2OZ4 - chains L and H of the 3 polymer chains in the assembly; structure by X-ray diffraction, 2.70 A resolution.

== Chain L ==
Protein: Fab fragment light chain
Source organism: Mus musculus
UniProtKB: Q58EU4 (Q58EU4_MOUSE); residues 18-214 here correspond to UniProt positions 42-238 (UniProt number = residue number + 24)
Sequence (214 residues; each row starts with the number of its first residue):
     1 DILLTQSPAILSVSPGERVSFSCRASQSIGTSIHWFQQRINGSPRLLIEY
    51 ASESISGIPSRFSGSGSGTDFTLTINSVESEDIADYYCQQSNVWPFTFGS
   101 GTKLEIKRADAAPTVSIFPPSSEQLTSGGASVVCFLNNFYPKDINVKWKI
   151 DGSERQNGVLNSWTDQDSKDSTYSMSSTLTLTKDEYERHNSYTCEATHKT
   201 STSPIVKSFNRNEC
Disulfide bonds: Cys23-Cys88, Cys134-Cys194
Ion coordination: Zn2+ site 1 near Asp1 (its only coordinating residue here); Zn2+ site 2 near Glu185 (its only coordinating residue here)
From the paper describing this entry:
  - Zn2+ coordination: Asp1, Glu185, His189

== Chain H ==
Protein: Fab fragment, heavy chain
Source organism: Mus musculus
UniProtKB: P01757 (HVM13_MOUSE); aligned to UniProt positions 1-113 over residues 1-113 (the alignment contains insertions or deletions, so no single offset holds)
Sequence (214 residues; row label = number of the first residue in the row):
     1 EVQLQQSGPELVQPGASVKISCKTSGYTFSEFTMHWVKQSHGKSLEWIGG
    51 INTINGGSSYKQSFKDKATLTVDKSSSTAYMELNSLTSEDSAVYYCATKG
   101 FAYWGQGTLVTVSAAKTTPPSVYPLAPGSAAQTNSMVTLGCLVKGYFPEP
   151 VTVTWNSGSLSSGVHTFPAVLQSDLYTLSSSVTVPSSTWPSETVTCNVAH
   201 PASSTKVDKKIVPR
Not modelled in the structure: 128-133
Disulfide bonds: Cys22-Cys96, Cys141-Cys196

== How chain L and chain H interact ==
Pairs across the interface (64; chain L residue first):
  Phe36(L) - Phe101(H)
  Phe36(L) - Trp104(H)
  Gln38(L) - Gln39(H)  hydrogen bond
  Gln38(L) - Tyr95(H)
  Gly42(L) - Tyr95(H)
  Ser43(L) - Tyr95(H)
  Ser43(L) - Trp104(H)
  Ser43(L) - Gly105(H)  hydrogen bond (side chain-backbone)
  Ser43(L) - Gln106(H)
  Pro44(L) - Trp104(H)
  Leu46(L) - Phe101(H)
  Asp85(L) - Lys43(H)
  Tyr87(L) - Gln39(H)
  Tyr87(L) - Lys43(H)  hydrogen bond (side chain-backbone)
  Tyr87(L) - Leu45(H)  hydrophobic
  Gln89(L) - Phe101(H)
  Trp94(L) - Trp47(H)  hydrophobic
  Trp94(L) - Ser59(H)
  Pro95(L) - Trp47(H)  hydrophobic
  Phe96(L) - His35(H)
  Phe96(L) - Trp47(H)
  Phe96(L) - Phe101(H)  hydrophobic
  Phe98(L) - Leu45(H)  hydrophobic
  Ser116(L) - Thr138(H)
  Phe118(L) - Leu125(H)
  Phe118(L) - Ala126(H)
  Phe118(L) - Thr138(H)
  Pro119(L) - Ala126(H)
  Pro119(L) - Arg214(H)
  Pro120(L) - Arg214(H)
  Ser121(L) - Tyr123(H)
  Ser121(L) - Pro124(H)
  Glu123(L) - Tyr123(H)
  Glu123(L) - Pro124(H)
  Glu123(L) - Lys209(H)
  Gln124(L) - Tyr123(H)
  Gln124(L) - Lys144(H)
  Ser131(L) - Leu142(H)
  Ser131(L) - Lys144(H)
  Val133(L) - Leu125(H)  hydrophobic
  Val133(L) - Leu142(H)  hydrophobic
  Phe135(L) - Gly140(H)
  Phe135(L) - Phe167(H)  hydrophobic
  Phe135(L) - Ser179(H)
  Phe135(L) - Ser180(H)
  Phe135(L) - Ser181(H)
  Asn137(L) - His165(H)
  Asn137(L) - Phe167(H)
  Asn137(L) - Ser181(H)  hydrogen bond
  Asn138(L) - His165(H)  hydrogen bond
  Leu160(L) - Gln172(H)
  Asn161(L) - Val170(H)
  Ser162(L) - Phe167(H)
  Ser162(L) - Pro168(H)  hydrogen bond (side chain-backbone)
  Trp163(L) - Pro168(H)
  Thr164(L) - Phe167(H)
  Thr164(L) - Pro168(H)
  Ser174(L) - His165(H)
  Ser174(L) - Phe167(H)
  Met175(L) - Phe167(H)
  Ser176(L) - Phe167(H)
  Ser176(L) - Ser179(H)  hydrogen bond
  Thr180(L) - Lys144(H)
  Cys214(L) - Arg214(H)
Also at the interface, not in a pair above, chain L (41 interface residues in all): Ile40, Ser100, Ser127, Thr178, Tyr186, Arg211
Also at the interface, not in a pair above, chain H (38 interface residues in all): Val37, Ser44, Glu46, Lys61, Gly100, Ala102, Pro127, Leu139, Thr166

== In short ==
41 residues of chain L and 38 residues of chain H are in contact; the contacts include 7 hydrogen bonds. Polar
contacts include Gln38(L)-Gln39(H), Ser43(L)-Gly105(H) and Tyr87(L)-Lys43(H). From the paper: Zn2+
coordination by Asp1(L), Glu185(L) and His189(L).
Here chain L is Fab fragment light chain and chain H is Fab fragment, heavy chain, both from Mus musculus.
Entry 2OZ4 (Structural Plasticity in IgSF Domain 4 of ICAM-1 Mediates Cell Surface Dimerization) was
determined by X-ray diffraction.
